7FDZ - chain A; structure by X-ray diffraction, 1.35 A resolution.

# Chain A
Molecule: Levansucrase
Organism: Brenneria sp. EniD312
Notes: EC 2.4.1.10
Reference sequence: G7LSK3 (G7LSK3_9GAMM); residues 1-437 here = UniProt positions 1-437
Chain sequence (443 residues; row label = number of the first residue in the row):
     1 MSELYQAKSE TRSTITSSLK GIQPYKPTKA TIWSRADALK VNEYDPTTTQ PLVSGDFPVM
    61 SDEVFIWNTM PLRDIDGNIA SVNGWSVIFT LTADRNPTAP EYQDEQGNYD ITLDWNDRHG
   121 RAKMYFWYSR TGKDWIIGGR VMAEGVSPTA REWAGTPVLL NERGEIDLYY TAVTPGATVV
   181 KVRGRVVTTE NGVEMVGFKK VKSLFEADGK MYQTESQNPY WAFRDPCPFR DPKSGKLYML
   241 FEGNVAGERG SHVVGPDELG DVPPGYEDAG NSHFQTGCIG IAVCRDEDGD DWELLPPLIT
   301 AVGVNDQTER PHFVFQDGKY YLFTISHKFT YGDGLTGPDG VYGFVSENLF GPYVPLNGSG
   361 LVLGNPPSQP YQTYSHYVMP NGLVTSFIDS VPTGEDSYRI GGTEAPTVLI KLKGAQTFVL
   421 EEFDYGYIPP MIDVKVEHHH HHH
Disordered / not traced: 1-21, 439-443
Sequence notes: engineered mutation Asn68 (Asp in G7LSK3); expression tag (438-443)
Residues lining bound ligands: PE8 (3,6,9,12,15,18,21-heptaoxatricosane-1,23-diol): Asn96, Ala99, Glu101, Tyr102, Asp117, Arg121

# In short
Bound to chain A: compound PE8.
Chain A is Levansucrase (Brenneria sp. EniD312); the structure, Levansucrase from Brenneria sp. EniD 312 with
sucrose, was determined by X-ray diffraction together with 7EHR, 7EHS and 7EHT from the same study.
